7XX6 - chains N and T of the 21 polymer chains in the assembly; structure by X-ray diffraction, 3.39 A resolution.

[Chain N]
Protein: Histone H2B type 1-J
Source organism: Homo sapiens
UniProtKB: P06899 (H2B1J_HUMAN); residues 0-125 here correspond to UniProt positions 1-126 (UniProt number = residue number + 1)
Chain sequence (128 residues; numbered -2 to 125; the number before each row is that of its first residue; numbers below 1 keep their minus sign (Gly-2 is residue -2)):
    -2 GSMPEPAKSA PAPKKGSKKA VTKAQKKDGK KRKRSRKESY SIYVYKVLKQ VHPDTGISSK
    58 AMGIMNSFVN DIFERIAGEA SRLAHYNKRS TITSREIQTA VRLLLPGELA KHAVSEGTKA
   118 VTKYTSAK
Unresolved in the structure: -2 to 27
Differences from the reference sequence: expression tag (-2 to -1)
Swiss-Prot annotation at these positions:
  - modified residue: Pro1 (N-acetylproline), Glu2 (ADP-ribosyl glutamic acid), Lys5 (N6-(2-hydroxyisobutyryl)lysine), Ser6 (ADP-ribosylserine), Lys11 (N6-(beta-hydroxybutyryl)lysine), Lys12 (N6-(2-hydroxyisobutyryl)lysine), Ser14 (Phosphoserine), Lys15 (N6-acetyllysine), Lys16 (N6-(beta-hydroxybutyryl)lysine), Lys20 (N6-(2-hydroxyisobutyryl)lysine), Lys23 (N6-(2-hydroxyisobutyryl)lysine), Lys24 (N6-(2-hydroxyisobutyryl)lysine), Lys34 (N6-(2-hydroxyisobutyryl)lysine), Glu35 (PolyADP-ribosyl glutamic acid), Ser36 (Phosphoserine), Lys43 (N6-(2-hydroxyisobutyryl)lysine), Lys46 (N6-(2-hydroxyisobutyryl)lysine), Lys57 (N6,N6-dimethyllysine), Arg79 (Dimethylated arginine), Lys85 (N6,N6,N6-trimethyllysine) and 6 more in UniProt
  - glycosylation: Ser112 (O-linked (GlcNAc) serine)
  - cross-link (Glycyl lysine isopeptide (Lys-Gly)): Lys5 (interchain with G-Cter in SUMO2), Lys20 (interchain with G-Cter in SUMO2), Lys34 (interchain with G-Cter in ubiquitin), Lys120 (interchain with G-Cter in ubiquitin)

[Chain T]
Molecule: 169-nt DNA strand
Source organism: synthetic construct
Sequence (169 nucleotides; numbered -82 to 86; the number before each row is that of its first residue; numbers below 1 keep their minus sign (DG-82 is residue -82)):
   -82 GCTTTTTTTT TTCACAATCC CGGTGCCGAG GCCGCTCAAT TGGTCGTAGA CAGCTCTAGC
   -22 ACCGCTTAAA CGCACGTACG GATTCCGTAC GTGCGTTTAA GCGGTGCTAG AGCTGTCTAC
    38 GACCAATTGA GCGGCCTCGG CACCGGGATT GTGAAAAAAA AAAGCTGCA
Ion coordination: K+ site 1: DT-26, DA-25; Ca2+ site 1 near DG-19 (its only coordinating residue here); K+ site 2 near DA36 (its only coordinating residue here); Ca2+ site 2: DG51 (shared with 1 residue of chain S)

[Chain N / chain T interface]
Pairs across the interface - 20 pairs, chain N then chain T:
  Lys28(N) with DC-27(T), phosphate contact; DT-26(T), salt bridge to the phosphate
  Arg29(N) with DT-28(T), phosphate contact; DC-27(T), hydrogen bond to the phosphate
  Lys30(N) with DG51(T), phosphate contact
  Arg31(N) with DT-26(T), phosphate contact; DA-25(T), salt bridge to the phosphate; DG50(T), sugar contact; DG51(T), hydrogen bond to the phosphate
  Ser32(N) with DG50(T), phosphate contact
  Arg33(N) with DC49(T), sugar contact; DG50(T), phosphate contact
  Lys34(N) with DC49(T), phosphate contact; DG50(T), hydrogen bond to the phosphate
  Glu35(N) with DC49(T), phosphate contact
  Ser36(N) with DC49(T), phosphate contact
  Ile39(N) with DG48(T), phosphate contact; DC49(T), phosphate contact
  Tyr40(N) with DG48(T), hydrogen bond to the phosphate
  Lys43(N) with DG48(T), salt bridge to the phosphate
Also at the interface, not in a pair above, chain N (13 interface residues in all): Thr88
Also at the interface, not in a pair above, chain T (9 interface residues in all): DG38

[Summary]
Chain N and chain T form an interface of 13 and 9 residues respectively; the contacts include 4 hydrogen bonds
and 3 salt bridges. Among the polar pairs are Arg29(N)-DC-27(T), Arg31(N)-DG51(T) and Lys34(N)-DG50(T).
DT-26(T) and DA-25(T) form the K+ site 1.
Chain N is Histone H2B type 1-J (Homo sapiens) and chain T is a 169-nt DNA strand (synthetic construct); the
structure, Crystal Structure of Nucleosome-H1.0 Linker Histone Assembly (sticky-169a DNA fragment), was
determined by X-ray diffraction.
